2HMG - chains C and E of the 6 polymer chains in the assembly; structure by X-ray diffraction, 3.00 A resolution.

# Chain C (and E)
Molecule: Hemagglutinin (HA1 chain)
From: Influenza A virus
Notes: chain E of this document is another copy of the same molecule, construct and numbering; everything in this record applies to it too
UniProtKB: P03437 (HEMA_IAAIC); residues 1-328 here correspond to UniProt positions 17-344 (UniProt number = residue number + 16)
Chain sequence (328 residues; numbered 1 to 328; the number before each row is that of its first residue):
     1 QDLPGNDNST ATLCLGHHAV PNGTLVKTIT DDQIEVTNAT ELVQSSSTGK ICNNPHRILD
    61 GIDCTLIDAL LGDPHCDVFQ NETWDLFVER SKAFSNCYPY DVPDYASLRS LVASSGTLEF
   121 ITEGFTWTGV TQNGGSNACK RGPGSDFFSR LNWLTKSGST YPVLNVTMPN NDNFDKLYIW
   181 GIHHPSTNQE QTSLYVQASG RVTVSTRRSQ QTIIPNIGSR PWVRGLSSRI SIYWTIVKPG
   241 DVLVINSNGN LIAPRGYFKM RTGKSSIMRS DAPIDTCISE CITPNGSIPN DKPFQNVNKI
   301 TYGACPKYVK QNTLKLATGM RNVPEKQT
Construct notes: conflict Asp-146 (Gly162 in P03437)
Curated features (UniProtKB/Swiss-Prot):
  - glycosylation (N-linked (GlcNAc...) asparagine): Asn-8, Asn-22, Asn-38, Asn-81, Asn-165, Asn-285
Disulfide bonds: Cys-52/Cys-277, Cys-64/Cys-76, Cys-97/Cys-139, Cys-281/Cys-305
Glycans and other covalent adducts: N-acetylglucosamine (NAG) linked to Asn-38, Asn-81, Asn-285; glycan linked to Asn-165

# How chain C and chain E interact
Contacting residue pairs (19; chain C residue first):
  Asp-101(C) with Gln-210(E), hydrogen bond
  His-184(C) with Gln-210(E)
  Asn-216(C) with Thr-212(E), hydrogen bond
  Ile-217(C) with Arg-201(E), hydrogen bond (backbone-side chain)
  Gly-218(C) with Asn-246(E)
  Ser-219(C) with Asn-165(E), hydrogen bond; Ser-205(E); Val-244(E); Asn-246(E)
  Arg-220(C) with Ser-205(E); Gln-210(E), hydrogen bond; Thr-212(E)
  Pro-221(C) with Ser-205(E); Thr-206(E); Arg-207(E); Val-242(E); Val-244(E), hydrophobic
  Arg-229(C) with Thr-206(E)
  Ser-231(C) with Gln-210(E), hydrogen bond
Interface residues without a listed pair, chain C (12 interface residues in all): Trp-222, Val-223
Interface residues without a listed pair, chain E (11 interface residues in all): Thr-203

# Overview
12 residues of chain C and 11 residues of chain E are in contact; the contacts include 6 hydrogen bonds. Polar
contacts include Asp-101(C)/Gln-210(E), Asn-216(C)/Thr-212(E) and Ile-217(C)/Arg-201(E). Covalently linked
N-acetylglucosamine: at Asn-38(C), Asn-81(C) and Asn-285(C).
Both chains are Hemagglutinin (HA1 chain) (Influenza A virus). Entry 2HMG (Refinement of the influenza virus
hemagglutinin by simulated annealing) was determined by X-ray diffraction together with 3HMG, 4HMG and 5HMG
from the same study.
